5BNO - chains A and B of the 4 polymer chains in the assembly; structure by X-ray diffraction, 2.15 A resolution.

== Chain A ==
Protein: Capsid protein VP1
From: Enterovirus D68
UniProt: Q68T42 (Q68T42_9ENTO); residues 1-297 here correspond to UniProt positions 565-861 (UniProt number = residue number + 564)
Sequence (297 residues; numbered 1 to 297; the number before each row is that of its first residue):
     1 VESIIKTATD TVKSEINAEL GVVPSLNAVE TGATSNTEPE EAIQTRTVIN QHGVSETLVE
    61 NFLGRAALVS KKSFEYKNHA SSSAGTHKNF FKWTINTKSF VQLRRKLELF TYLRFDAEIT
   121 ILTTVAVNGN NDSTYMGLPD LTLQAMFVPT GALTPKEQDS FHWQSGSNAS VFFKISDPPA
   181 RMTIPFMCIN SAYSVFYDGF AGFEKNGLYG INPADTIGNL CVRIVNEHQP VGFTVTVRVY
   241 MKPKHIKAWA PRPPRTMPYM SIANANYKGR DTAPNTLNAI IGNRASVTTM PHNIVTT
Unresolved in the structure: 82-85, 129-134, 297
UniProt features mapped onto this chain:
  - binding site (N-acetylneuraminate): R270, P274, N275
  - site: T297 (Cleavage)

== Chain B ==
Protein: Capsid protein VP2
From: Enterovirus D68
UniProt: Q68T42 (Q68T42_9ENTO); residues 1-248 here correspond to UniProt positions 70-317 (UniProt number = residue number + 69)
Sequence (248 residues; numbered 1 to 248; the number before each row is that of its first residue):
     1 SPSAEACGYS DRVLQLKLGN SAIVTQEAAN YCCAYGEWPN YLPDHEAVAI DKPTQPETST
    61 DRFYTLRSVK WESNSTGWWW KLPDALNNIG MFGQNVQYHY LYRSGFLIHV QCNATKFHQG
   121 ALLVVAIPEH QRGAHDTTTS PGFNDIMKGE RGGTFNHPYV LDDGTSIACA TIFPHQWINL
   181 RTNNSATIVL PWMNVAPMDF PLRHNQWTLA VIPVVPLGTR TMSSVVPITV SIAPMCCEFN
   241 GLRHAITQ
Unresolved in the structure: 1-9, 247-248
UniProt features mapped onto this chain:
  - site: Q248 (Cleavage)

== How chain A and chain B interact ==
Residue-residue contacts (98; chain A residue first):
  V29(A) - W177(B)
  E30(A) - Q176(B)
  E30(A) - W177(B)  hydrogen bond (backbone-backbone)
  E30(A) - N179(B)  hydrogen bond
  E30(A) - T182(B)  hydrogen bond
  E30(A) - N183(B)
  T31(A) - A29(B)
  T31(A) - H175(B)
  T31(A) - Q176(B)  hydrogen bond (backbone-side chain)
  G32(A) - H175(B)
  T111(A) - P128(B)
  T111(A) - E129(B)
  Y112(A) - E129(B)  hydrogen bond
  Y112(A) - M193(B)
  Y112(A) - N194(B)
  Y112(A) - V195(B)  hydrophobic
  N190(A) - V195(B)
  N190(A) - A196(B)
  S191(A) - V195(B)  hydrogen bond (backbone-backbone)
  A192(A) - V195(B)
  S194(A) - V195(B)
  F196(A) - E129(B)
  F196(A) - Q131(B)
  Y197(A) - E129(B)
  Y197(A) - Q131(B)  hydrogen bond (backbone-side chain)
  Y197(A) - H204(B)
  D198(A) - K81(B)  salt bridge
  D198(A) - E129(B)  hydrogen bond (backbone-side chain)
  D198(A) - H130(B)
  D198(A) - I146(B)
  D198(A) - H204(B)  hydrogen bond (backbone-side chain)
  D198(A) - N205(B)  hydrogen bond (backbone-backbone)
  D198(A) - T208(B)  hydrogen bond
  G199(A) - R203(B)
  F200(A) - F143(B)  hydrophobic
  F200(A) - I146(B)  hydrophobic
  F200(A) - R203(B)  hydrogen bond (backbone-backbone)
  G202(A) - R203(B)  hydrogen bond (backbone-side chain)
  F203(A) - F200(B)  hydrophobic
  F203(A) - R203(B)  hydrogen bond (backbone-side chain)
  E204(A) - R203(B)  hydrogen bond (backbone-side chain)
  K205(A) - F143(B)
  K205(A) - R203(B)
  Y209(A) - H130(B)
  Y209(A) - Q131(B)
  Y209(A) - R132(B)  hydrogen bond (side chain-backbone)
  Y209(A) - P141(B)
  Y209(A) - I146(B)
  G210(A) - Q131(B)
  A250(A) - Y35(B)
  A250(A) - M193(B)  hydrophobic
  P251(A) - I172(B)
  P251(A) - F173(B)
  R252(A) - P128(B)  hydrogen bond (side chain-backbone)
  R252(A) - E129(B)  hydrogen bond (side chain-backbone)
  R252(A) - I172(B)
  R252(A) - F173(B)
  P253(A) - T165(B)
  P253(A) - S166(B)
  P253(A) - C169(B)
  P253(A) - A170(B)  hydrophobic
  P253(A) - I172(B)
  P253(A) - F173(B)
  P254(A) - T165(B)
  R255(A) - D163(B)  hydrogen bond (side chain-backbone)
  R255(A) - G164(B)
  T256(A) - G164(B)  hydrogen bond (backbone-backbone)
  T256(A) - T165(B)  hydrogen bond (side chain-backbone)
  M257(A) - G164(B)  hydrogen bond (backbone-backbone)
  M260(A) - T137(B)
  A263(A) - S140(B)
  N264(A) - T138(B)  hydrogen bond (side chain-backbone)
  N264(A) - S140(B)  hydrogen bond
  A265(A) - G133(B)
  A265(A) - D163(B)
  N266(A) - G133(B)
  N266(A) - A134(B)  hydrogen bond (side chain-backbone)
  N266(A) - T137(B)  hydrogen bond (side chain-backbone)
  N266(A) - T138(B)
  N266(A) - T139(B)  hydrogen bond (side chain-backbone)
  N266(A) - P141(B)
  Y267(A) - G133(B)
  Y267(A) - A134(B)  hydrogen bond (backbone-backbone)
  Y267(A) - H135(B)
  Y267(A) - D136(B)  hydrogen bond (backbone-backbone)
  Y267(A) - H157(B)
  Y267(A) - V160(B)  hydrophobic
  Y267(A) - D162(B)
  Y267(A) - D163(B)
  Y267(A) - G164(B)
  K268(A) - D136(B)
  L277(A) - H135(B)
  L277(A) - H157(B)
  L277(A) - Y159(B)
  L277(A) - V160(B)  hydrophobic
  N278(A) - Y159(B)
  A279(A) - Y159(B)
  I280(A) - Y159(B)  hydrogen bond (backbone-side chain)
Other interface residues (no listed pair), chain A (43 interface residues in all): Y193, S261, I281
Other interface residues (no listed pair), chain B (52 interface residues in all): N30, Y100, I127, G142, M147, L161

== Overview ==
43 residues of chain A face 52 of chain B across their interface, with 30 hydrogen bonds and 1 salt bridge.
Polar pairs include D198(A)-K81(B), E30(A)-N179(B) and E30(A)-T182(B). Curated annotation (UniProt) lists 3
N-acetylneuraminate-binding residues on chain A.
Here chain A is Capsid protein VP1 and chain B is Capsid protein VP2, both from Enterovirus D68. Entry 5BNO
(Crystal structure of human enterovirus D68 in complex with 6'SLN) was determined by X-ray diffraction
together with 5BNN and 5BNP from the same study.
